Entry 5T1J (X-ray diffraction, 2.95 A resolution); this record covers chains B and C of the 6 polymer chains in the assembly.

# Chain B
Name: T-box transcription factor TBX21
From: Mus musculus
Notes: fragment: Tbox DNA binding domain
Reference sequence: Q9JKD8 (TBX21_MOUSE); residues 136-327 here correspond to UniProt positions 135-326 (UniProt number = residue number - 1)
Sequence (204 residues; numbered 124 to 327; the number before each row is that of its first residue):
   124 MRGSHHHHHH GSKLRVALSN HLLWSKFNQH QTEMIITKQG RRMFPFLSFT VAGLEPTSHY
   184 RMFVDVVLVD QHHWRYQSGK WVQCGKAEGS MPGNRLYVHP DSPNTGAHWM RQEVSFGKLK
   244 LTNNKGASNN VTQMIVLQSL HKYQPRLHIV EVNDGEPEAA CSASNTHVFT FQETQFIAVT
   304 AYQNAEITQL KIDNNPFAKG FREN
Disordered / not traced: 124-135
Differences from the reference sequence: initiating methionine (124); expression tag (125-135)
Curated features (UniProtKB/Swiss-Prot):
  - DNA-binding region: Leu-141 to Glu-326 (T-box)
  - site: Tyr-305 (Essential for its interaction with RUNX1 and its ability to inhibit RUNX1 transcriptional activity and suppress TH17 lineage development)
  - modified residue: Tyr-220 (Phosphotyrosine), Ser-225 (Phosphoserine), Tyr-266 (Phosphotyrosine), Thr-303 (Phosphothreonine), Tyr-305 (Phosphotyrosine)
  - cross-link: Lys-314 (Glycyl lysine isopeptide (Lys-Gly) (interchain with G-Cter in ubiquitin))
From the paper describing this entry:
  - binding site for the 24-nt DNA strand: Arg-164, Arg-165, Lys-243, Tyr-305, Thr-311, Asn-318, Phe-320
  - binding site for the 24-nt DNA strand: Arg-198, Asn-246, Ser-262, Gly-323
  - binding site for the 24-nt DNA strand (chain C): Glu-326

# Chain C
Molecule: 24-nt DNA strand
Notes: fragment: 24bp DNA
Sequence (24 nucleotides; numbered 501 to 524; the number before each row is that of its first residue):
   501 AATTTCACAC CTAGGTGTGA AATT

# Interface between chain B and chain C
Residue-residue contacts - 13 pairs, chain B then chain C:
  Lys-161(B) with DC506(C), phosphate contact
  Arg-198(B) with DA502(C), hydrogen bond to the phosphate; DT503(C), salt bridge to the phosphate
  Asn-246(B) with DT505(C), hydrogen bond to the phosphate
  Ser-262(B) with DT504(C), hydrogen bond to the phosphate
  Leu-263(B) with DT503(C), phosphate contact
  Thr-303(B) with DT504(C), hydrogen bond to the phosphate; DT505(C), base contact
  Pro-319(B) with DT512(C), sugar contact
  Gly-323(B) with DC510(C), phosphate contact; DC511(C), phosphate contact
  Phe-324(B) with DA509(C), base contact
  Glu-326(B) with DC511(C), phosphate contact
Interface residues without a listed pair, chain B (13 interface residues in all): His-196, Phe-320, Lys-322
Interface residues without a listed pair, chain C (10 interface residues in all): DA513

# Overview
13 residues of chain B face 10 of chain C across their interface; the contacts include 4 hydrogen bonds and 1
salt bridge. Polar contacts include Arg-198(B)/DA502(C), Asn-246(B)/DT505(C) and Ser-262(B)/DT504(C). From the
paper: a binding site for the 24-nt DNA strand at Arg-164(B), Arg-165(B) and Lys-243(B) among others; a
binding site for the 24-nt DNA strand (chain C) at Glu-326(B).
Here chain B is T-box transcription factor TBX21 (Mus musculus) and chain C is a 24-nt DNA strand. Entry 5T1J
(Crystal Structure of the Tbox DNA binding domain of the transcription factor T-bet) was determined by X-ray
diffraction.
